PDB entry 8REE | electron microscopy, 3.80 A resolution | chains A and C of the 9 polymer chains in the assembly

Chain A:
Protein: DNA-directed RNA polymerase subunit alpha
Source organism: Escherichia coli K-12
Notes: EC 2.7.7.6
UniProtKB: P0A7Z4 (RPOA_ECOLI); residue numbers follow UniProt; this construct covers 4-324
Chain sequence (321 residues; each row starts with the number of its first residue):
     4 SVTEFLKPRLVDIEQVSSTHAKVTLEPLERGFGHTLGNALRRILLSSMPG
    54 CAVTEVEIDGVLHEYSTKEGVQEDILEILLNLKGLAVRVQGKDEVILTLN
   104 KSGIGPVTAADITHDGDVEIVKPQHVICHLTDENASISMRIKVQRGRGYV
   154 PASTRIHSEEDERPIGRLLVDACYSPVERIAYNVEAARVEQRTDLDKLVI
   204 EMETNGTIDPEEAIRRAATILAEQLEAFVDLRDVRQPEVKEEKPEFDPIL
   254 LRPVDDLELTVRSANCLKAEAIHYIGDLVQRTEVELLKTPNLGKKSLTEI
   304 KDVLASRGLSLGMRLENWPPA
Not modelled in the structure: 4-6, 238-247
UniProt features mapped onto this chain:
  - region: Glu162 to Glu165 (Required for interaction with Crp at class II promoters)
  - modified residue: Arg265 (ADP-ribosylarginine), Lys297 (N6-acetyllysine), Lys298 (N6-acetyllysine)
  - mutagenesis: Arg45 (R45C: In rpoA112; temperature-sensitive, blocks RNA polymerase assembly), Glu162 to Glu165 (5-fold decrease in CRP-class II promoter-dependent transcription), Glu165 (E165K: 5-fold decrease in CRP-class II promoter-dependent transcription), Arg191 (R191C: In rpoA101; temperature-sensitive)

Chain C:
Protein: DNA-directed RNA polymerase subunit beta
Source organism: Escherichia coli K-12
UniProtKB: P0A8V2 (RPOB_ECOLI); residues 1-1341 here = UniProt positions 1-1341
Chain sequence (1341 residues; row label = number of the first residue in the row):
     1 MVYSYTEKKRIRKDFGKRPQVLDVPYLLSIQLDSFQKFIEQDPEGQYGLE
    51 AAFRSVFPIQSYSGNSELQYVSYRLGEPVFDVQECQIRGVTYSAPLRVKL
   101 RLVIYEREAPEGTVKDIKEQEVYMGEIPLMTDNGTFVINGTERVIVSQLH
   151 RSPGVFFDSDKGKTHSSGKVLYNARIIPYRGSWLDFEFDPKDNLFVRIDR
   201 RRKLPATIILRALNYTTEQILDLFFEKVIFEIRDNKLQMELVPERLRGET
   251 ASFDIEANGKVYVEKGRRITARHIRQLEKDDVKLIEVPVEYIAGKVVAKD
   301 YIDESTGELICAANMELSLDLLAKLSQSGHKRIETLFTNDLDHGPYISET
   351 LRVDPTNDRLSALVEIYRMMRPGEPPTREAAESLFENLFFSEDRYDLSAV
   401 GRMKFNRSLLREEIEGSGILSKDDIIDVMKKLIDIRNGKGEVDDIDHLGN
   451 RRIRSVGEMAENQFRVGLVRVERAVKERLSLGDLDTLMPQDMINAKPISA
   501 AVKEFFGSSQLSQFMDQNNPLSEITHKRRISALGPGGLTRERAGFEVRDV
   551 HPTHYGRVCPIETPEGPNIGLINSLSVYAQTNEYGFLETPYRKVTDGVVT
   601 DEIHYLSAIEEGNYVIAQANSNLDEEGHFVEDLVTCRSKGESSLFSRDQV
   651 DYMDVSTQQVVSVGASLIPFLEHDDANRALMGANMQRQAVPTLRADKPLV
   701 GTGMERAVAVDSGVTAVAKRGGVVQYVDASRIVIKVNEDEMYPGEAGIDI
   751 YNLTKYTRSNQNTCINQMPCVSLGEPVERGDVLADGPSTDLGELALGQNM
   801 RVAFMPWNGYNFEDSILVSERVVQEDRFTTIHIQELACVSRDTKLGPEEI
   851 TADIPNVGEAALSKLDESGIVYIGAEVTGGDILVGKVTPKGETQLTPEEK
   901 LLRAIFGEKASDVKDSSLRVPNGVSGTVIDVQVFTRDGVEKDKRALEIEE
   951 MQLKQAKKDLSEELQILEAGLFSRIRAVLVAGGVEAEKLDKLPRDRWLEL
  1001 GLTDEEKQNQLEQLAEQYDELKHEFEKKLEAKRRKITQGDDLAPGVLKIV
  1051 KVYLAVKRRIQPGDKMAGRHGNKGVISKINPIEDMPYDENGTPVDIVLNP
  1101 LGVPSRMNIGQILETHLGMAAKGIGDKINAMLKQQQEVAKLREFIQRAYD
  1151 LGADVRQKVDLSTFSDEEVMRLAENLRKGMPIATPVFDGAKEAEIKELLK
  1201 LGDLPTSGQIRLYDGRTGEQFERPVTVGYMYMLKLNHLVDDKMHARSTGS
  1251 YSLVTQQPLGGKAQFGGQRFGEMEVWALEAYGAAYTLQEMLTVKSDDVNG
  1301 RTKMYKNIVDGNHQMEPGMPESFNVLLKEIRSLGINIELED
UniProt features mapped onto this chain:
  - modified residue (N6-acetyllysine): Lys1022, Lys1200
  - mutagenesis: Ile561 (I561S: Resistant to antibiotics salinamide A and B), Ile569 (I569S: Resistant to antibiotics salinamide A and B), Ala665 (A665E: Resistant to antibiotics salinamide A and B), Asp675 (D675A/G: Resistant to antibiotics salinamide A and B), Asn677 (N677H/K: Resistant to antibiotics salinamide A and B), Leu680 (L680M: Resistant to antibiotics salinamide A and B), Glu813 (E813K: Disrupts the enzyme's active center)

Interface between chain A and chain C:
Pairs across the interface (62; chain A residue first):
  Asn41(A) - Gly1215(C)
  Asn41(A) - Arg1216(C)
  Asn41(A) - Thr1217(C)
  Asn41(A) - Gly1218(C)  hydrogen bond (side chain-backbone)
  Arg44(A) - Glu1083(C)
  Arg44(A) - Tyr1087(C)
  Arg44(A) - Gly1091(C)
  Arg45(A) - Glu1083(C)  hydrogen bond (side chain-backbone)
  Arg45(A) - Asp1084(C)  salt bridge
  Arg45(A) - Gly1215(C)  hydrogen bond (side chain-backbone)
  Arg45(A) - Arg1216(C)
  Ser49(A) - Glu1083(C)
  Leu65(A) - Ile873(C)
  Leu65(A) - Gly874(C)
  His66(A) - Ile873(C)
  His66(A) - Gly874(C)
  His66(A) - Val928(C)
  His66(A) - Ile929(C)
  Glu67(A) - Lys1057(C)  salt bridge
  Tyr68(A) - Tyr756(C)
  Tyr68(A) - Thr927(C)
  Tyr68(A) - Ala1055(C)  hydrophobic
  Tyr68(A) - Lys1057(C)
  Thr70(A) - Lys755(C)
  Lys71(A) - Asp728(C)
  Gly73(A) - Asp728(C)  hydrogen bond (backbone-side chain)
  Val74(A) - Asp728(C)
  Val74(A) - Ala729(C)  hydrogen bond (backbone-backbone)
  Gln75(A) - Val727(C)
  Gln75(A) - Val771(C)  hydrogen bond (side chain-backbone)
  Gln75(A) - Ser772(C)
  Glu76(A) - Ala729(C)
  Asp77(A) - Lys755(C)  salt bridge
  Asp77(A) - Tyr756(C)
  Asp77(A) - Asn766(C)
  Leu79(A) - Leu693(C)  hydrophobic
  Leu79(A) - Tyr756(C)
  Leu79(A) - Lys1057(C)
  Leu83(A) - Arg694(C)
  Leu83(A) - Asp826(C)
  Lys86(A) - Gln824(C)
  Thr134(A) - Tyr726(C)
  Thr134(A) - Val727(C)  hydrogen bond (side chain-backbone)
  Tyr152(A) - Val823(C)
  Tyr152(A) - Gln824(C)
  Pro154(A) - Arg1059(C)
  Ser156(A) - Arg1059(C)
  Arg166(A) - Glu876(C)  salt bridge
  Ile168(A) - Tyr872(C)  hydrophobic
  Ile168(A) - Ile873(C)
  Ile168(A) - Gly874(C)
  Ile168(A) - Ala875(C)  hydrophobic
  Glu181(A) - Arg821(C)
  Arg182(A) - Asn1090(C)  hydrogen bond (side chain-backbone)
  Arg182(A) - Gly1091(C)
  Arg182(A) - Thr1092(C)
  Ala184(A) - Glu1089(C)
  Ala184(A) - Asn1090(C)
  Ala184(A) - Gly1091(C)
  Tyr185(A) - Tyr1087(C)  hydrogen bond
  Glu204(A) - Asn1090(C)
  Arg317(A) - Asp1310(C)  salt bridge
Interface residues without a listed pair, chain A (33 interface residues in all): Leu48, Glu72, Ile183
Interface residues without a listed pair, chain C (44 interface residues in all): Met768, Pro769, Leu773, Glu825, Ile831, Ile1082

Summary:
Chain A and chain C form an interface of 33 and 44 residues respectively, with 9 hydrogen bonds and 5 salt
bridges. Polar contacts include Arg45(A)-Asp1084(C), Glu67(A)-Lys1057(C) and Asp77(A)-Lys755(C). Curated
annotation (UniProt) lists 6 mutagenesis sites on chain A; 7 mutagenesis sites on chain C.
Here chain A is DNA-directed RNA polymerase subunit alpha and chain C is DNA-directed RNA polymerase subunit
beta, both from Escherichia coli K-12. Entry 8REE (Cryo-EM structure of bacterial RNA polymerase-sigma54
initial transcribing complex - 9nt complex) was determined by electron microscopy, deposited together with
8RE4, 8REA, 8REB, 8REC and 8RED.
